Entry 6OK4 (X-ray diffraction, 2.40 A resolution); this record covers chains A and B of the 4 polymer chains in the assembly.

[Chain A (and B)]
Name: Glyceraldehyde-3-phosphate dehydrogenase
Source organism: Chlamydia trachomatis (strain D/UW-3/Cx)
Notes: EC 1.2.1.12; fragment: ChtrB.00839.a.B1; chain B of this document is another copy of the same molecule, construct and numbering; everything in this record applies to it too
UniProt: P0CE13 (G3P_CHLTR); numbering as in UniProt (aligned over 1-334)
Chain sequence (342 residues; each row starts with the number of its first residue; numbers below 1 keep their minus sign (Met-7 is residue -7)):
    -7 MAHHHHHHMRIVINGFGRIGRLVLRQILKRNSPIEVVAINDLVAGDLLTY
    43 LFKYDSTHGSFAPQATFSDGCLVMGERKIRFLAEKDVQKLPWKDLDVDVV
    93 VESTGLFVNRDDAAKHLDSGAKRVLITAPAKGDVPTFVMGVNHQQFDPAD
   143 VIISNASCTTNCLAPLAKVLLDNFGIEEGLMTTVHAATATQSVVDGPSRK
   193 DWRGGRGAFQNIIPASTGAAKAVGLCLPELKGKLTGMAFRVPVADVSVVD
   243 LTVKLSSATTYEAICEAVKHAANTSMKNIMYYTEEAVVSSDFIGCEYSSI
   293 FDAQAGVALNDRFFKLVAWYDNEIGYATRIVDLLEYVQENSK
Not modelled in the structure: -7 to -2, 333-334 (chain B: -7 to -1, 333-334)
Construct notes: expression tag (-7 to 0); engineered mutation Ile71 (Val in P0CE13), Arg72 (His in P0CE13), Ala105 (Val in P0CE13), Ile292 (Val in P0CE13)
UniProt features mapped onto this chain:
  - active site: Cys150 (Nucleophile)
  - binding site (NAD(+)): Arg10, Ile11, Asp33, Lys77, Thr119, Asn314
  - binding site (D-glyceraldehyde 3-phosphate): Ser149 to Thr151, Thr180, Thr209, Gly210, Arg232
  - site: His177 (Activates thiol group during catalysis)
Ligand contacts: NAD (nicotinamide-adenine-dinucleotide): Asn6, Gly7, Phe8, Gly9, Arg10, Ile11, Gly12, Asn32, Asp33, Leu34, Glu76, Lys77, Ser95, Thr96, Gly97, Leu98, Phe99, Thr119, Ala120, Cys150, Thr180, Ala181, Asn314, Glu315, Tyr318
What the authors report for this chain:
  - catalytic residues: Cys150
  - binding site for NAD: Leu34, Cys150

[Interface between chain A and chain B]
Contacting residue pairs (97; chain A residue first):
  Glu170(A) - Leu301(B)
  Glu170(A) - Phe305(B)
  Leu172(A) - Thr244(B)
  Leu172(A) - Leu301(B)  hydrophobic
  Leu172(A) - Phe306(B)
  Leu172(A) - Lys307(B)
  Met173(A) - Lys307(B)
  Thr174(A) - Asp242(B)  hydrogen bond
  Thr174(A) - Lys307(B)  hydrogen bond
  Val176(A) - Ile204(B)  hydrophobic
  Arg195(A) - Glu277(B)
  Arg195(A) - Ala278(B)
  Arg195(A) - Val279(B)  hydrogen bond (side chain-backbone)
  Arg195(A) - Val280(B)
  Arg195(A) - Asp294(B)  salt bridge
  Arg195(A) - Gln296(B)
  Arg195(A) - Ala297(B)
  Arg198(A) - Val280(B)
  Arg198(A) - Ser282(B)
  Arg198(A) - Asp283(B)  salt bridge
  Gln202(A) - Ser281(B)
  Asn203(A) - Val280(B)
  Asn203(A) - Ser281(B)
  Asn203(A) - Ser282(B)  hydrogen bond
  Ile204(A) - Val176(B)
  Ile204(A) - Val233(B)  hydrophobic
  Ile204(A) - Val235(B)  hydrophobic
  Ile204(A) - Val238(B)
  Ile204(A) - Val280(B)
  Ile204(A) - Ser281(B)  hydrogen bond (backbone-side chain)
  Ile204(A) - Trp311(B)
  Ile205(A) - Val280(B)  hydrophobic
  Pro206(A) - Val279(B)
  Pro206(A) - Trp311(B)  hydrophobic
  Gly224(A) - Leu301(B)
  Lys225(A) - Leu301(B)
  Leu226(A) - Leu301(B)
  Thr227(A) - Val299(B)
  Thr227(A) - Leu301(B)
  Gly228(A) - Val299(B)
  Met229(A) - Ala297(B)
  Met229(A) - Gly298(B)
  Met229(A) - Val299(B)  hydrophobic
  Met229(A) - Lys307(B)
  Met229(A) - Val309(B)  hydrophobic
  Phe231(A) - Asp242(B)
  Val233(A) - Ile204(B)  hydrophobic
  Pro234(A) - Pro234(B)
  Pro234(A) - Val235(B)  hydrophobic
  Val235(A) - Ile204(B)  hydrophobic
  Val235(A) - Pro234(B)  hydrophobic
  Val238(A) - Ile204(B)
  Asp242(A) - Thr174(B)  hydrogen bond
  Asp242(A) - Phe231(B)
  Thr244(A) - Leu172(B)
  Thr244(A) - Thr244(B)
  Lys246(A) - Glu170(B)  salt bridge
  Lys246(A) - Lys246(B)
  Glu277(A) - Arg195(B)
  Ala278(A) - Arg195(B)
  Val279(A) - Arg195(B)  hydrogen bond (backbone-side chain)
  Val279(A) - Pro206(B)
  Val280(A) - Arg195(B)
  Val280(A) - Arg198(B)
  Val280(A) - Asn203(B)
  Val280(A) - Ile204(B)
  Val280(A) - Ile205(B)  hydrophobic
  Ser281(A) - Gln202(B)
  Ser281(A) - Asn203(B)  hydrogen bond
  Ser281(A) - Ile204(B)  hydrogen bond (side chain-backbone)
  Ser282(A) - Arg198(B)
  Ser282(A) - Asn203(B)  hydrogen bond
  Asp283(A) - Arg198(B)  salt bridge
  Asp294(A) - Arg195(B)  salt bridge
  Gln296(A) - Arg195(B)
  Ala297(A) - Arg195(B)
  Ala297(A) - Met229(B)
  Gly298(A) - Met229(B)
  Val299(A) - Thr227(B)
  Val299(A) - Gly228(B)
  Leu301(A) - Glu170(B)
  Leu301(A) - Gly171(B)
  Leu301(A) - Leu172(B)  hydrophobic
  Leu301(A) - Lys225(B)
  Leu301(A) - Leu226(B)
  Leu301(A) - Thr227(B)
  Phe305(A) - Glu170(B)
  Phe305(A) - Leu172(B)  hydrophobic
  Phe305(A) - Phe305(B)  hydrophobic
  Phe306(A) - Leu172(B)
  Lys307(A) - Leu172(B)
  Lys307(A) - Met173(B)
  Lys307(A) - Thr174(B)  hydrogen bond
  Lys307(A) - Met229(B)
  Val309(A) - Met229(B)  hydrophobic
  Trp311(A) - Ile204(B)
  Trp311(A) - Pro206(B)  hydrophobic
Other interface residues (no listed pair), chain A (49 interface residues in all): Gly171, Trp194, Val240, Ala300, Asn302
Other interface residues (no listed pair), chain B (49 interface residues in all): Trp194, Gly224, Val240, Ala300, Asn302

[Summary]
The chain A/chain B interface involves 49 residues from each chain; the contacts include 11 hydrogen bonds and
5 salt bridges. Polar pairs include Arg195(A)-Asp294(B), Arg198(A)-Asp283(B) and Lys246(A)-Glu170(B). Ligands
of chain A: NAD. The paper reports the catalytic residue Cys150(A); a binding site for NAD at Leu34(A) and
Cys150(A).
Chain A and chain B are both Glyceraldehyde-3-phosphate dehydrogenase (Chlamydia trachomatis (strain
D/UW-3/Cx)); the structure, Crystal Structure of Glyceraldehyde-3-phosphate dehydrogenase (GAPDH) from
Chlamydia trachomatis with bound NAD, was determined by X-ray diffraction (same publication as 5VMT).
